PDB entry 2V5Z | X-ray diffraction, 1.60 A resolution | chains A and B

# Chain A (and B)
Protein: Amine oxidase [flavin-containing] B
From: Homo sapiens
Notes: EC 1.4.3.4; chain B of this document is another copy of the same molecule, construct and numbering; everything in this record applies to it too
UniProt: P27338 (AOFB_HUMAN); residues 1-520 here = UniProt positions 1-520
Chain sequence (520 residues; numbered 1 to 520; the number before each row is that of its first residue):
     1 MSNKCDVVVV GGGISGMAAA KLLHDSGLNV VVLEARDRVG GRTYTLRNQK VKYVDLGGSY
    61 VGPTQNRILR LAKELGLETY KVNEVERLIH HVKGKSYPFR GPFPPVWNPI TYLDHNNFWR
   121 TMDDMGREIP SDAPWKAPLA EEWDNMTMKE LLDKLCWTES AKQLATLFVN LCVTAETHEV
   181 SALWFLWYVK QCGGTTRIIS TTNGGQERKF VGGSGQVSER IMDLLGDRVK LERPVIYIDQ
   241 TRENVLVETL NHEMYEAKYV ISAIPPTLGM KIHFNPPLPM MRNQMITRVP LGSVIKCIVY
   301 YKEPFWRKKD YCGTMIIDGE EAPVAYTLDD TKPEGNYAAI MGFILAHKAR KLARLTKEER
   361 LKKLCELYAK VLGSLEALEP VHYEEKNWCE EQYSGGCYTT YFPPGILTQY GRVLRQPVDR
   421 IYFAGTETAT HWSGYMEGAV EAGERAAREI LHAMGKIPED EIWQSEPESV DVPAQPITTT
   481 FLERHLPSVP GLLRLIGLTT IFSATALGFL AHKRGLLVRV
Not modelled in the structure: 1-2, 502-520 (chain B: 1-2, 497-520)
UniProt features mapped onto this chain:
  - site (Important for catalytic activity): Cys156, Cys365, His382
  - modified residue: Ser2 (N-acetylserine), Lys52 (N6-acetyllysine), Cys397 (S-8alpha-FAD cysteine)
  - mutagenesis: Cys5 (C5S: No loss of activity), Cys156 (C156S: Complete loss of activity), Thr158 (T158A: Dramatic loss of activity), Cys172 (C172S: No loss of activity), Cys192 (C192S: No loss of activity), Ile199 (I199F: Alters specificity towards synthetic inhibitors), Cys297 (C297S: No loss of activity), Cys312 (C312S: No loss of activity), Cys365 (C365S: Complete loss of activity), His382 (H382R: Significant loss of activity), Lys386 (K386M: No loss of activity), Cys389 (C389A: Complete loss of activity; C389S: No loss of activity), 2 further mutagenesis entries in UniProt
Residues lining bound ligands:
  - FAD (flavin-adenine dinucleotide): Val10, Gly11, Gly12, Gly13, Ile14, Ser15, Gly16, Leu33, Glu34, Ala35, Arg36, Gly40, Gly41, Arg42, Thr43, Leu56, Gly57, Gly58, Ser59, Tyr60, Arg233, Pro234, Val235, Ala263, Ile264, Pro265, Leu268, Ile272, Val294, Lys296, Phe343, Trp388, Tyr393, Cys397, Tyr398, Gly425, Thr426, Gly434, Tyr435, Met436, Glu437, Ala439
  - safinamide (SAG; (S)-(+)-2-[4-(fluorobenzyloxy-benzylamino)propionamide]): Tyr60, Pro102, Pro104, Trp119, Leu164, Leu167, Phe168, Leu171, Cys172, Ile198, Ile199, Gly205, Gln206, Ile316, Tyr326, Phe343, Tyr398, Tyr435

# How chain A and chain B interact
Contacting residue pairs - 85 pairs, chain A then chain B:
  Asn145(A) - His178(B)  hydrogen bond
  Lys149(A) - Asn145(B)
  Glu150(A) - Glu150(B)
  His178(A) - Asn145(B)  hydrogen bond
  His178(A) - Pro404(B)
  His178(A) - Gly405(B)
  Glu179(A) - Pro404(B)
  Val235(A) - His273(B)
  Ile236(A) - Ile236(B)  hydrophobic
  Ile236(A) - His273(B)
  Tyr237(A) - Leu250(B)  hydrophobic
  Glu248(A) - His252(B)  salt bridge
  Leu250(A) - Tyr237(B)  hydrophobic
  His252(A) - Glu248(B)  salt bridge
  Thr267(A) - Met270(B)
  Leu268(A) - Met270(B)  hydrophobic
  Met270(A) - Thr267(B)
  Met270(A) - Leu268(B)  hydrophobic
  Met270(A) - Met270(B)  hydrophobic
  Met270(A) - Lys271(B)  hydrogen bond (backbone-side chain)
  Lys271(A) - Met270(B)  hydrogen bond (side chain-backbone)
  Lys271(A) - Ile272(B)  hydrogen bond (side chain-backbone)
  Lys271(A) - His273(B)  hydrogen bond (backbone-side chain)
  Ile272(A) - Lys271(B)  hydrogen bond (backbone-side chain)
  His273(A) - Pro234(B)
  His273(A) - Val235(B)
  His273(A) - Ile236(B)
  His273(A) - Lys271(B)  hydrogen bond (side chain-backbone)
  His273(A) - Gln392(B)
  His273(A) - Tyr393(B)  hydrogen bond
  Phe274(A) - Gln392(B)  hydrogen bond (backbone-side chain)
  Met280(A) - Ala353(B)  hydrophobic
  Met280(A) - Asn387(B)
  Met280(A) - Cys389(B)  hydrophobic
  Met281(A) - Arg350(B)
  Asn283(A) - Cys389(B)  hydrogen bond (side chain-backbone)
  Asn283(A) - Glu390(B)
  Asn283(A) - Glu391(B)  hydrogen bond (side chain-backbone)
  Asn283(A) - Gln392(B)
  Gln284(A) - Leu291(B)
  Gln284(A) - Gly292(B)  hydrogen bond (side chain-backbone)
  Gln284(A) - Ser293(B)  hydrogen bond
  Gln284(A) - Cys389(B)  hydrogen bond
  Gln284(A) - Gly395(B)  hydrogen bond (side chain-backbone)
  Gln284(A) - Gly396(B)
  Thr287(A) - Pro290(B)
  Arg288(A) - Pro290(B)
  Arg288(A) - Leu291(B)  hydrogen bond (side chain-backbone)
  Arg288(A) - Ser293(B)
  Arg288(A) - Tyr401(B)
  Pro290(A) - Thr287(B)
  Pro290(A) - Arg288(B)
  Leu291(A) - Gln284(B)
  Leu291(A) - Arg288(B)  hydrogen bond (backbone-side chain)
  Gly292(A) - Gln284(B)  hydrogen bond (backbone-side chain)
  Ser293(A) - Gln284(B)  hydrogen bond
  Ser293(A) - Arg288(B)
  Ser293(A) - Tyr410(B)
  His347(A) - Gln409(B)
  Arg350(A) - Met281(B)
  Arg350(A) - Arg288(B)
  Arg350(A) - Gln409(B)  hydrogen bond
  Arg350(A) - Tyr410(B)  hydrogen bond
  Ala353(A) - Met280(B)  hydrophobic
  Asn387(A) - Met280(B)
  Cys389(A) - Met280(B)  hydrophobic
  Cys389(A) - Asn283(B)  hydrogen bond (backbone-side chain)
  Cys389(A) - Gln284(B)  hydrogen bond
  Glu390(A) - Asn283(B)
  Glu391(A) - Asn283(B)  hydrogen bond (backbone-side chain)
  Gln392(A) - His273(B)
  Gln392(A) - Phe274(B)  hydrogen bond (side chain-backbone)
  Gln392(A) - Asn283(B)
  Tyr393(A) - His273(B)  hydrogen bond
  Gly395(A) - Gln284(B)  hydrogen bond (backbone-side chain)
  Gly396(A) - Gln284(B)
  Tyr401(A) - Arg288(B)
  Pro404(A) - His178(B)
  Pro404(A) - Glu179(B)
  Pro404(A) - Pro404(B)  hydrophobic
  Gly405(A) - His178(B)
  Gln409(A) - His347(B)
  Gln409(A) - Arg350(B)  hydrogen bond
  Tyr410(A) - Ser293(B)
  Tyr410(A) - Arg350(B)
Also at the interface, not in a pair above, chain A (50 interface residues in all): Thr147, Pro234, Pro277, Val289, Pro403, Ile406
Also at the interface, not in a pair above, chain B (49 interface residues in all): Thr147, Lys149, Pro277, Pro403, Ile406

# Overview
The interface between chain A and chain B involves 50 residues on one side and 49 on the other, with 29
hydrogen bonds and 2 salt bridges. Polar pairs include Glu248(A)-His252(B), Asn145(A)-His178(B) and
Met270(A)-Lys271(B). Bound to chain A: flavin-adenine dinucleotide and safinamide.
Both chains are Amine oxidase [flavin-containing] B (Homo sapiens). Entry 2V5Z (Structure of human MAO B in
complex with the selective inhibitor safinamide) was determined by X-ray diffraction, deposited together with
2V60 and 2V61.
